2OW6 - chain A; structure by X-ray diffraction, 1.19 A resolution.

Chain A:
Name: Alpha-mannosidase 2
From: Drosophila melanogaster
Notes: EC 3.2.1.114; fragment: CATALYTIC DOMAIN (Residues 76-1108)
Reference sequence: Q24451 (MAN2_DROME); residues 13-1045 here correspond to UniProt positions 76-1108 (UniProt number = residue number + 63)
Amino-acid sequence (1045 residues; each row starts with the number of its first residue):
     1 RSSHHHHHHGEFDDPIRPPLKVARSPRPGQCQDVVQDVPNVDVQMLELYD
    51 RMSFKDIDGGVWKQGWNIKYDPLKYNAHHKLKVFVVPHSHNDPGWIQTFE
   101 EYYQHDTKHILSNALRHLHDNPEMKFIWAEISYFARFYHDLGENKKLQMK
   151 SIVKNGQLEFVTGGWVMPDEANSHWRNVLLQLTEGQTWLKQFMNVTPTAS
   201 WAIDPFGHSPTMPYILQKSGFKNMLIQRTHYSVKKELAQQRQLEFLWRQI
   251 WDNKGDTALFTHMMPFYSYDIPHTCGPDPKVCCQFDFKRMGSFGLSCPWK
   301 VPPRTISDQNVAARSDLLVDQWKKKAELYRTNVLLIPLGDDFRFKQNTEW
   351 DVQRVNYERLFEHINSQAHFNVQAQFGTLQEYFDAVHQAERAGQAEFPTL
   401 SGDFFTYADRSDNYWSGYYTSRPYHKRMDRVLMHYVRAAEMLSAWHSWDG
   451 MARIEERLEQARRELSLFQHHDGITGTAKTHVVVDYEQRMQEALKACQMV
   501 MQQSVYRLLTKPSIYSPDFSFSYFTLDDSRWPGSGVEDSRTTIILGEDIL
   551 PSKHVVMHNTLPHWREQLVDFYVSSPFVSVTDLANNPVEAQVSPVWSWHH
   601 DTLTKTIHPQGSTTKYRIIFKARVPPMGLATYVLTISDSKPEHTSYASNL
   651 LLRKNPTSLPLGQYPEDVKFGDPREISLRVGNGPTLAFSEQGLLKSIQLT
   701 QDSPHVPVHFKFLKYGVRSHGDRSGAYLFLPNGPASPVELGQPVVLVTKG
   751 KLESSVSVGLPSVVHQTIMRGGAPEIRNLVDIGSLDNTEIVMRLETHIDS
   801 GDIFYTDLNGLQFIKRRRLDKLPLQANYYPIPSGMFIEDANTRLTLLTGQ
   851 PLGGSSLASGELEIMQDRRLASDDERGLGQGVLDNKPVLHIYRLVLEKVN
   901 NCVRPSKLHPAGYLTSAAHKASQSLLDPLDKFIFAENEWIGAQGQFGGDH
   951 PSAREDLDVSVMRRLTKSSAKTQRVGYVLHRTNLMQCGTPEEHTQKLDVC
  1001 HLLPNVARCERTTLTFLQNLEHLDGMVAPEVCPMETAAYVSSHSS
Disordered / not traced: 1-29
Disulfide bonds: Cys31-Cys1032, Cys275-Cys282, Cys283-Cys297, Cys902-Cys987, Cys1000-Cys1009
Covalent attachments: N-acetylglucosamine (NAG) linked to Asn194
Construct notes: expression tag (1-12); conflict Lys907 (Glu970 in Q24451)
Ion coordination: Zn2+: His90, Asp92, Asp204, His471 (together with NK1)
Small-molecule neighbours: NK1 ((1R,5S,6S,7R,8S)-1-thioniabicyclo[4.3.0]nonan-5,7,8-triol): His90, Asp92, Trp95, Asp204, Phe206, Arg228, Tyr269, Asp341, Trp415, His471, Asp472, Thr477, Tyr727, Arg876
Curated features (UniProtKB/Swiss-Prot):
  - active site: Asp204 (Nucleophile)
  - binding site (Zn(2+)): His90, Asp92, Asp204, His471

In short:
Chain A binds compound NK1. Covalently linked N-acetylglucosamine: at Asn194. His90, Asp92, Asp204 and His471
coordinate Zn2+. UniProt lists active-site residue Asp204 and 4 Zn2+-binding residues.
Chain A is Alpha-mannosidase 2 (Drosophila melanogaster); the structure, Golgi alpha-mannosidase II complex
with (1r,5s,6s,7r,8s)-1-thioniabicyclo[4.3.0]nonan-5,7,8-triol chloride, was determined by X-ray diffraction
together with 2OW7 from the same study.
